Entry 7JGR (electron microscopy, 3.90 A resolution); this record covers chains C and F of the 9 polymer chains in the assembly.

== Chain C ==
Protein: AT22044p1
Source organism: Drosophila melanogaster
UniProt: Q7K2L1 (Q7K2L1_DROME); numbering as in UniProt (aligned over 1-721)
Chain sequence (721 residues; numbered 1 to 721; the number before each row is that of its first residue):
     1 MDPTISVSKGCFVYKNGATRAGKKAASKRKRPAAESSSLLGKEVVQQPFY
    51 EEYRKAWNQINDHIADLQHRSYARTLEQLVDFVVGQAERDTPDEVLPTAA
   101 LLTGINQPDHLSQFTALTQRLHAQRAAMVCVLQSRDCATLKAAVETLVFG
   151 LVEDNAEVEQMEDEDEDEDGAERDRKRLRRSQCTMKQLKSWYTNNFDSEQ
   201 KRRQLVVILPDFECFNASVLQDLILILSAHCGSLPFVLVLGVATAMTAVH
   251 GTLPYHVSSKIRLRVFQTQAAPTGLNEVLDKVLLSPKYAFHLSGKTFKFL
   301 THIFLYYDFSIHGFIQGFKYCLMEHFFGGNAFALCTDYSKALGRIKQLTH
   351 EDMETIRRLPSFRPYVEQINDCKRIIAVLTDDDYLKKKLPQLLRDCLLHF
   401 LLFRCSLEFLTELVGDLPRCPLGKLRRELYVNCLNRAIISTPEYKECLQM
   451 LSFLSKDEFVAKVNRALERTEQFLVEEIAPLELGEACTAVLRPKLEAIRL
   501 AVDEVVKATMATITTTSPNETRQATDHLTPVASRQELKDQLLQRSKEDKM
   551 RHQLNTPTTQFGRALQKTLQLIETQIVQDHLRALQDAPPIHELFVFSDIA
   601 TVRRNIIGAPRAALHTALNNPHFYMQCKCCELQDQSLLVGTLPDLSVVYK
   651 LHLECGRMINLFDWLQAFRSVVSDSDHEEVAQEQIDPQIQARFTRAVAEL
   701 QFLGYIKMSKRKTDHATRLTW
Not modelled in the structure: 21-37, 90-93, 160-176, 200-201, 370-371, 509-561, 673-686
From the paper describing this entry:
  - mutagenesis - K141A (3-fold): decreased binding to DNA

== Chain F ==
Protein: Origin recognition complex subunit 6
Source organism: Drosophila melanogaster
UniProt: Q9Y1B2 (ORC6_DROME); residues 1-257 here = UniProt positions 1-257
Chain sequence (257 residues; numbered 1 to 257; the number before each row is that of its first residue):
     1 MTTLIEQLITKMGLREEPNVLEKTTELVRLLELRSTNVPLQINEYGKIVL
    51 CADLASCMIGIAFDKEQALKLSGLRKSQYLNNKRMFEKLLDLNKLASVND
   101 ICVQLGLNEVARKAEELMTLFKGVAATEDMGTDTSHPQYATMAVFQACRL
   151 LKKKVSKSKLMPFSNLRPSQFQLLEQQWERMIAKHHKESKVPSSTDMEGK
   201 LKENQNENIKGHEAKKAHKPPPEDYEIWKARMLAKAQAKLKELEASQSHM
   251 DSQLLEA
Not modelled in the structure: 1-222, 240-257

== How chain C and chain F interact ==
Pairs across the interface - 14 pairs, chain C then chain F:
  Glu354(C) - Tyr225(F)  hydrogen bond
  Glu354(C) - Lys229(F)  salt bridge
  Arg357(C) - Tyr225(F)
  Arg358(C) - Tyr225(F)
  Arg363(C) - Glu223(F)
  Arg363(C) - Tyr225(F)
  Arg363(C) - Trp228(F)
  Val366(C) - Trp228(F)  hydrophobic
  Val366(C) - Met232(F)  hydrophobic
  Cys372(C) - Ala236(F)
  Ile375(C) - Met232(F)
  Ile375(C) - Ala236(F)  hydrophobic
  Leu379(C) - Lys229(F)
  Leu379(C) - Leu233(F)  hydrophobic
Interface residues without a listed pair, chain C (12 interface residues in all): Phe362, Glu367, Ile376, Thr380
Interface residues without a listed pair, chain F (9 interface residues in all): Glu226, Lys239

== Summary ==
12 residues of chain C and 9 residues of chain F are in contact; the contacts include 1 hydrogen bond and 1
salt bridge. Polar pairs include Glu354(C)-Lys229(F) and Glu354(C)-Tyr225(F). From the paper: K141A of chain C
reduces binding to DNA.
Chain C is AT22044p1 and chain F is Origin recognition complex subunit 6, both from Drosophila melanogaster;
the structure, Structure of Drosophila ORC bound to DNA (84 bp) and Cdc6, was determined by electron
microscopy (same publication as 7JGS, 7JK2, 7JK3, 7JK4, 7JK5 and 7JK6).
